7PRP - chains DDD and HHH of the 5 polymer chains in the assembly; structure by X-ray diffraction, 2.30 A resolution.

[Chain DDD (and HHH)]
Protein: Heat-labile enterotoxin IIA, B chain
From: Escherichia coli
Notes: chain HHH of this document is another copy of the same molecule, construct and numbering; everything in this record applies to it too
UniProtKB: H6W8F2 (H6W8F2_ECOLX); residues 1-98 here correspond to UniProt positions 24-121 (UniProt number = residue number + 23)
Amino-acid sequence (104 residues; numbered 1 to 104; the number before each row is that of its first residue):
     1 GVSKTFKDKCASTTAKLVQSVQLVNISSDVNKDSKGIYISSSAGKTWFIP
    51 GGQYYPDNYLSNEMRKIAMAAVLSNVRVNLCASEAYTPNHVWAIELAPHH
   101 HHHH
Sequence notes: expression tag (99-104)
Disulfides: Cys10-Cys81
Bound ions: Na+: Cys10, Thr13, Ala15

[Chain DDD / chain HHH interface]
Pairs across the interface - 52 pairs, chain DDD then chain HHH:
  Val24(DDD) with Leu96(HHH); Pro98(HHH); His100(HHH)
  Asn25(DDD) with Gly1(HHH), hydrogen bond (side chain-backbone); Glu95(HHH); Leu96(HHH), hydrogen bond (side chain-backbone); Ala97(HHH)
  Ile26(DDD) with Ile67(HHH); Glu95(HHH); Leu96(HHH), hydrogen bond (backbone-backbone)
  Ser27(DDD) with Phe6(HHH); Ile94(HHH); Glu95(HHH)
  Ser28(DDD) with Leu60(HHH), hydrogen bond (side chain-backbone); Glu63(HHH); Met64(HHH); Ala93(HHH); Ile94(HHH), hydrogen bond (backbone-backbone)
  Asp29(DDD) with Lys9(HHH); Leu60(HHH); Trp92(HHH); Ala93(HHH)
  Val30(DDD) with Leu60(HHH), hydrophobic; Trp92(HHH), hydrogen bond (backbone-backbone)
  Asn31(DDD) with Thr13(HHH), hydrogen bond; Cys81(HHH); Trp92(HHH)
  Ser34(DDD) with Lys9(HHH)
  Lys35(DDD) with Pro56(HHH); Asp57(HHH), salt bridge
  Gly36(DDD) with Leu60(HHH)
  Ile37(DDD) with Tyr59(HHH), hydrophobic; Leu60(HHH), hydrophobic; Glu63(HHH)
  Tyr38(DDD) with Lys9(HHH), hydrogen bond
  Ser40(DDD) with Ser3(HHH)
  Thr46(DDD) with Thr5(HHH), hydrogen bond
  Gly51(DDD) with Tyr55(HHH); Tyr59(HHH)
  Gly52(DDD) with Tyr55(HHH), hydrogen bond (backbone-side chain)
  Gln53(DDD) with Tyr55(HHH)
  Asn62(DDD) with Glu63(HHH); Lys66(HHH)
  Arg65(DDD) with Tyr59(HHH); Glu63(HHH), salt bridge
  Met69(DDD) with Glu63(HHH); Lys66(HHH); Ile67(HHH), hydrophobic
  Val72(DDD) with Leu96(HHH), hydrophobic; Pro98(HHH), hydrophobic
  Leu73(DDD) with Ala70(HHH), hydrophobic
  Asn75(DDD) with His100(HHH)
Interface residues without a listed pair, chain HHH (28 interface residues in all): Ser61, Ser74, Val76

[Summary]
24 residues of chain DDD and 28 residues of chain HHH are in contact, with 10 hydrogen bonds and 2 salt
bridges. Among the polar pairs are Lys35(DDD)-Asp57(HHH), Arg65(DDD)-Glu63(HHH) and Asn25(DDD)-Gly1(HHH). The
Na+ site is built by Cys10(DDD), Thr13(DDD) and Ala15(DDD).
Both chains are Heat-labile enterotoxin IIA, B chain (Escherichia coli). Entry 7PRP (Crystal Structure of the
B subunit of heat labile enterotoxin LT-IIc from Escherichia coli in apo ...) was determined by X-ray
diffraction (same publication as 7PRS).
